Entry 8IUL (electron microscopy, 2.78 A resolution); this record covers chains A and R of the 5 polymer chains in the assembly.

Chain A:
Protein: G subunit alpha (q)
Organism: Homo sapiens
Chain sequence (361 residues; each row starts with the number of its first residue):
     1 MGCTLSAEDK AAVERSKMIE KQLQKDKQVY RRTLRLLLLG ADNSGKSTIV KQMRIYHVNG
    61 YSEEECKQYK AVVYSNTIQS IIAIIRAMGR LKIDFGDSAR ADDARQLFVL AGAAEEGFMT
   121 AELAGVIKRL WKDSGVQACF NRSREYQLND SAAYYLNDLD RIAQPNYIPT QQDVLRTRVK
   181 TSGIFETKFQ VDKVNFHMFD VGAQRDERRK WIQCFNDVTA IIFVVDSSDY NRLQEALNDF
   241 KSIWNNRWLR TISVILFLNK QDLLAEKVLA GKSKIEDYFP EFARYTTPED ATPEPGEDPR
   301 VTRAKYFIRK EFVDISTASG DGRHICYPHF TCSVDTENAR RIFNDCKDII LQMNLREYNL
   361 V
Unresolved in the structure: 1-4, 56-180

Chain R:
Protein: Prostaglandin F2-alpha receptor
Organism: Homo sapiens
UniProtKB: P43088 (PF2R_HUMAN); numbering as in UniProt (aligned over 1-359)
Chain sequence (359 residues; row label = number of the first residue in the row):
     1 MSMNNSKQLV SPAAALLSNT TCQTENRLSV FFSVIFMTVG ILSNSLAIAI LMKAYQRFRQ
    61 KSKASFLLLA SGLVITDFFG HLINGAIAVF VYASDKEWIR FDQSNVLCSI FGICMVFSGL
   121 CPLLLGSVMA IERCIGVTKP IFHSTKITSK HVKMMLSGVC LFAVFIALLP ILGHRDYKIQ
   181 ASRTWCFYNT EDIKDWEDRF YLLLFSFLGL LALGVSLLCN AITGITLLRV KFKSQQHRQG
   241 RSHHLEMVIQ LLAIMCVSCI CWSPFLVTMA NIGINGNHSL ETCETTLFAL RMATWNQILD
   301 PWVYILLRKA VLKNLYKLAS QCCGVHVISL HIWELSSIKN SLKVAAISES PVAEKSAST
Unresolved in the structure: 1-28, 238-239, 324-359
Swiss-Prot annotation at these positions:
  - glycosylation (N-linked (GlcNAc...) asparagine): Asn4, Asn19
Disulfide bonds: Cys108-Cys186
Residues lining bound ligands: 7WT (Z-7-[(1R,2R,3R,5S)-3,5-bis(oxidanyl)-2-[(3R)-3-oxidanyl-5-phenyl-pentyl]cyclopentyl]hept-5-enoic acid): Ser33, Phe36, Met37, His81, Asn84, Gly85, Ala88, Tyr92, Phe111, Met115, Ser118, Gly119, Ser182, Thr184, Trp185, Phe187, Trp262, Phe265, Leu287, Leu290, Arg291, Ala293, Thr294, Gln297
Reported in the primary citation:
  - binding site for 7WT: Ser33, His81, Tyr92, Met115, Ser118, Thr184, Phe187, Trp262, Phe265, Leu290, Arg291, Thr294
  - mutagenesis - S33A, Y92A, M115A, S118A, S118N, T184A, R291A, T294A: decreased signaling in response to 7WT
  - specificity-determining residues: Ser118
  - specificity-determining residues: Ser33, Thr294 (by similarity / conservation)
  - mutagenesis - H244A, E246A: decreased signaling with G subunit alpha (q) (chain A)
  - mutagenesis - S62A: abolished signaling with G subunit alpha (q) (chain A)

Chain A / chain R interface:
Residue-residue contacts - 45 pairs, chain A then chain R:
  Gln28(A) - Lys150(R)
  Arg31(A) - Ser144(R)
  Arg32(A) - Thr145(R)
  Asp217(A) - Gln60(R)
  Thr251(A) - Lys61(R)  hydrogen bond
  Val313(A) - His237(R)
  Thr317(A) - His237(R)
  Lys347(A) - Pro140(R)
  Lys347(A) - Ile141(R)
  Ile350(A) - Pro140(R)  hydrophobic
  Ile350(A) - Ser144(R)
  Leu351(A) - Gly136(R)
  Leu351(A) - Val137(R)  hydrophobic
  Leu351(A) - Pro140(R)  hydrophobic
  Gln352(A) - Gly240(R)
  Gln352(A) - His244(R)
  Met353(A) - Ser62(R)
  Asn354(A) - Gly136(R)  hydrogen bond (side chain-backbone)
  Asn354(A) - Pro140(R)
  Leu355(A) - His243(R)
  Leu355(A) - His244(R)
  Arg356(A) - Phe58(R)
  Arg356(A) - Lys61(R)
  Arg356(A) - His243(R)
  Glu357(A) - Phe58(R)
  Glu357(A) - Ser62(R)  hydrogen bond
  Glu357(A) - Ala64(R)
  Glu357(A) - Ser65(R)  hydrogen bond (side chain-backbone)
  Glu357(A) - Phe66(R)  hydrogen bond (side chain-backbone)
  Tyr358(A) - Phe66(R)  hydrophobic
  Tyr358(A) - Arg133(R)
  Tyr358(A) - Gly136(R)
  Tyr358(A) - Met247(R)  hydrophobic
  Tyr358(A) - Gln250(R)
  Asn359(A) - His243(R)
  Asn359(A) - Glu246(R)  hydrogen bond
  Asn359(A) - Met247(R)
  Asn359(A) - Arg308(R)
  Leu360(A) - Ala54(R)  hydrophobic
  Leu360(A) - Phe58(R)  hydrophobic
  Leu360(A) - Ile305(R)  hydrophobic
  Leu360(A) - Ala310(R)
  Leu360(A) - Val311(R)  hydrophobic
  Val361(A) - Phe58(R)
  Val361(A) - His243(R)
Also at the interface, not in a pair above, chain A (24 interface residues in all): Leu34, Val194, Gly322, Phe343
Also at the interface, not in a pair above, chain R (34 interface residues in all): Ile50, Leu51, Lys63, Leu67, Glu132, His143, Leu227

Summary:
24 residues of chain A face 34 of chain R across their interface; the contacts include 6 hydrogen bonds. Among
the polar pairs are Thr251(A)-Lys61(R), Asn354(A)-Gly136(R) and Glu357(A)-Ser62(R). The paper reports a
binding site for 7WT at Ser33(R), His81(R) and Tyr92(R) among others; S33A, Y92A and M115A of chain R, among
others, reduce signaling in response to 7WT; 11 substitutions were tested in all.
Chain A is G subunit alpha (q) and chain R is Prostaglandin F2-alpha receptor, both from Homo sapiens; the
structure, Cryo-EM structure of the latanoprost-bound human PTGFR-Gq complex, was determined by electron
microscopy (same publication as 8IUK and 8IUM).
